PDB entry 7U3M | X-ray diffraction, 2.10 A resolution | chain A

Chain A:
Molecule: Polyamine deacetylase HDAC10
From: Danio rerio
Notes: EC 3.5.1.48, 3.5.1.62
UniProt: F1QCV2 (HDA10_DANRE); numbering as in UniProt (aligned over 2-675)
Chain sequence (676 residues; numbered 1 to 676; the number before each row is that of its first residue):
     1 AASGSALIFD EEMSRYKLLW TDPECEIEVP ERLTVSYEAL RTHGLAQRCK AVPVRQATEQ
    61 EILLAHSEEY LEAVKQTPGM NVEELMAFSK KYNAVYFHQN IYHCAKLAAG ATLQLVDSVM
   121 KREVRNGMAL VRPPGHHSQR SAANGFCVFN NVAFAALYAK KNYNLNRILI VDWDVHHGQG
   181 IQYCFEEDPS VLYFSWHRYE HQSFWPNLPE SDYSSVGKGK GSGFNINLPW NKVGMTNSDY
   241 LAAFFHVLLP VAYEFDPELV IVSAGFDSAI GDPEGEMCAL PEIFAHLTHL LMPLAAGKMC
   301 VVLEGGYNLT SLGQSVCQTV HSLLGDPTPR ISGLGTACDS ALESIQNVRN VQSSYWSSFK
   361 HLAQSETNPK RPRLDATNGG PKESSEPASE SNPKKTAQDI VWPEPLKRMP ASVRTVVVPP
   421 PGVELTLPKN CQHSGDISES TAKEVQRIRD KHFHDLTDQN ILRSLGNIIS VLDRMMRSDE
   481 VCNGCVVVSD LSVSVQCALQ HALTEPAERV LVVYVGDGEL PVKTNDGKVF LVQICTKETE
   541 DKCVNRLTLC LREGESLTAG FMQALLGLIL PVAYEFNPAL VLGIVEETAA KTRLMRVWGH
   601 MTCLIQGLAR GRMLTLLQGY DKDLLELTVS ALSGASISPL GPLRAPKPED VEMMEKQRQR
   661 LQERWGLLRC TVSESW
Unresolved in the structure: 369-398, 435-436, 454, 589-591
Differences from the reference sequence: expression tag (1, 676); conflict Glu24 (Ala in F1QCV2), Ala94 (Asp in F1QCV2), Phe154 (Ile in F1QCV2), Thr548 (Ser in F1QCV2), Glu586 (Gly in F1QCV2), Arg593 (Gly in F1QCV2), Arg596 (Thr in F1QCV2), Met613 (Thr in F1QCV2), Pro646 (Leu in F1QCV2)
Disulfide bonds: Cys543 forms a disulfide with the same residue of a neighbouring copy of this chain
Ion coordination: K+ site 1: Asp172, Asp174, His176, Ser195, Trp196; Zn2+: Asp174, His176, Asp267 (together with L8C); K+ site 2: Phe185, Asp188, Val191, Phe224
Residues lining bound ligands: L8C (N-hydroxy-4-[(4-methylpiperazin-1-yl)methyl]benzamide): Glu24, Ile27, Ala94, His137, Gly145, Phe146, Asp174, His176, Phe204, Trp205, Asp267, Glu274, Gly305, Gly306, Tyr307
UniProt features mapped onto this chain:
  - motif: Pro23, Cys25, Glu26 (Substrate specificity)
  - active site: His137 (Proton donor/acceptor)
  - binding site (substrate): Asp22, Tyr307
  - binding site (Zn(2+)): Asp174, His176, Asp267
  - site: Glu274 (Substrate specificity)
  - mutagenesis: Asn93 (N93A: No effect on steady-state kinetic parameters), Glu274 (E274L: Affects substrate specificity, diminishing N(8)-acetyl-spermidine deacetylase activity by 20-fold and enhancing acetyl-lysine deacetylase activity by about 100-fold)

Summary:
Bound to chain A: compound L8C. Asp172, Asp174, His176, Ser195 and Trp196 coordinate K+ site 1. The Zn2+ site
is built by Asp174, His176 and Asp267. UniProt lists active-site residue His137, substrate-binding residues
Asp22 and Tyr307, 3 Zn2+-binding residues and 2 mutagenesis sites.
Chain A is Polyamine deacetylase HDAC10 (Danio rerio); the structure, Crystal Structure of Danio rerio Histone
Deacetylase 10 in Complex with N-methylpiperazine Benzhydroxamic Acid, was determined by X-ray diffraction
(same publication as 7U69, 7U6A and 7U6B).
